Entry 9DHY (electron microscopy, 2.70 A resolution); this record covers chains A and B of the 9 polymer chains in the assembly.

[Chain A]
Protein: Antibody Fab COVIC-154 Heavy Chain
Source organism: Homo sapiens
Notes: antibody fragment or engineered binder
Amino-acid sequence (123 residues; row label = number of the first residue in the row):
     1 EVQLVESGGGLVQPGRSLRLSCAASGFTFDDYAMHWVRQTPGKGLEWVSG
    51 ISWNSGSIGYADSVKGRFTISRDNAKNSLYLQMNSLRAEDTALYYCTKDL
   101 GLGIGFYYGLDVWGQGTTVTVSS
Cystine bridges: Cys22-Cys96

[Chain B]
Protein: Antibody Fab COVIC-154 Light Chain
Source organism: Homo sapiens
Notes: antibody fragment or engineered binder
Amino-acid sequence (107 residues; row label = number of the first residue in the row):
     1 AIQMTQSPSSLSTSVGDRVTITCRASQGIRNDLGWYQLKPGKAPKLLIYD
    51 ASTLQSGVPSRFSGSGSGTDFTLTISSLEPEDLATYYCLHHYTYPWTFGH
   101 GTKVELK
Not modelled in the structure: 1
Cystine bridges: Cys23-Cys88

[Interface between chain A and chain B]
Residue-residue contacts - 23 pairs, chain A then chain B:
  His35(A) with Tyr94(B); Trp96(B)
  Gln39(A) with Leu38(B)
  Gly44(A) with Tyr87(B)
  Leu45(A) with Pro44(B), hydrophobic; Tyr87(B), hydrophobic; Phe98(B)
  Trp47(A) with Tyr94(B), hydrophobic; Pro95(B), hydrophobic; Trp96(B); Phe98(B)
  Gly59(A) with Tyr94(B)
  Tyr60(A) with Pro95(B)
  Ala61(A) with Pro95(B), hydrophobic
  Asp62(A) with Pro95(B)
  Tyr108(A) with His91(B)
  Gly109(A) with His91(B)
  Leu110(A) with Tyr36(B), hydrogen bond (backbone-side chain); Leu46(B)
  Asp111(A) with Gln55(B), hydrogen bond
  Trp113(A) with Ala43(B), hydrophobic; Pro44(B)
  Gly114(A) with Ala43(B)
Interface residues without a listed pair, chain A (21 interface residues in all): Val37, Glu46, Gly50, Ile58, Tyr95, Leu100
Interface residues without a listed pair, chain B (15 interface residues in all): Lys42, Tyr49, Leu89

[Overview]
21 residues of chain A and 15 residues of chain B are in contact; the contacts include 2 hydrogen bonds. Polar
pairs include Leu110(A)-Tyr36(B) and Asp111(A)-Gln55(B).
Here chain A is Antibody Fab COVIC-154 Heavy Chain and chain B is Antibody Fab COVIC-154 Light Chain, both
from Homo sapiens. Entry 9DHY (Structure of SARS-CoV-2 spike in complex with antibody Fab COVIC-154) was
determined by electron microscopy.
